Entry 7AMY (electron microscopy, 3.75 A resolution); this record covers chains A and B of the 9 polymer chains in the assembly.

Chain A (and B):
Molecule: Flagellar biosynthesis protein FlhA
Organism: Vibrio parahaemolyticus
Notes: chain B of this document is another copy of the same molecule, construct and numbering; everything in this record applies to it too
UniProtKB: A0A0F5SXE4 (A0A0F5SXE4_VIBPH); residues 0-695 here correspond to UniProt positions 1-696 (UniProt number = residue number + 1)
Amino-acid sequence (702 residues; each row starts with the number of its first residue; numbering starts at 0):
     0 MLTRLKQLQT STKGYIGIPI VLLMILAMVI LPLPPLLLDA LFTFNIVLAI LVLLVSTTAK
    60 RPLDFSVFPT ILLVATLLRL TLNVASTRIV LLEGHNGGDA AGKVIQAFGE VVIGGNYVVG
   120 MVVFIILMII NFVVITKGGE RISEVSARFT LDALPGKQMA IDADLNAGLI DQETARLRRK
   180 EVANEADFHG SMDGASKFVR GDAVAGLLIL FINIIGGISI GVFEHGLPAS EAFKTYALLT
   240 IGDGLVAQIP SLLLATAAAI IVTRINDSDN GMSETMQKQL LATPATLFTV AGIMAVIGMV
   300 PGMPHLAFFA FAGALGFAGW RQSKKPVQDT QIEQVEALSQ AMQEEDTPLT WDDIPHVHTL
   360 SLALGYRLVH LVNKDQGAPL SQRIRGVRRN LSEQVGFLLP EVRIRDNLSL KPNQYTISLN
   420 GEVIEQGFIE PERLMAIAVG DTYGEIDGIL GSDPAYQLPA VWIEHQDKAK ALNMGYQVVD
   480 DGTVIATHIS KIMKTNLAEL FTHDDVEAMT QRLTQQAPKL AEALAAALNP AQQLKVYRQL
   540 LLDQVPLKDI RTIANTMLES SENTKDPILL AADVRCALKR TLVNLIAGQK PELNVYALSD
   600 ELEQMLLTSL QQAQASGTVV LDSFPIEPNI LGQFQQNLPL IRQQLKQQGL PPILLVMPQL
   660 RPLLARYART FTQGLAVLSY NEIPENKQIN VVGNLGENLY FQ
Unresolved in the structure: 0-342, 696-701
Differences from the reference sequence: expression tag (696-701)
Reported in the primary citation:
  - self-association interface (contacts with another copy of this molecule): Trp350

How chain A and chain B interact:
Contacting residue pairs - 38 pairs, chain A then chain B:
  Asp345(A) - Arg384(B)  salt bridge
  Asp345(A) - Arg388(B)  salt bridge
  Leu348(A) - Arg384(B)
  Leu348(A) - Arg387(B)
  Leu348(A) - Arg388(B)
  Leu348(A) - Leu397(B)
  Thr349(A) - Leu397(B)
  Trp350(A) - Gly395(B)
  Trp350(A) - Phe396(B)  hydrophobic
  Trp350(A) - Leu397(B)
  Trp350(A) - Asp504(B)
  Trp350(A) - Ala507(B)
  Trp350(A) - Met508(B)  hydrophobic
  Ile353(A) - Ser391(B)
  Ile353(A) - Gly395(B)
  Ile353(A) - Phe396(B)
  Ile353(A) - Leu397(B)
  Ile353(A) - Arg511(B)  hydrogen bond (backbone-side chain)
  Pro354(A) - Glu392(B)
  Pro354(A) - Lys547(B)
  His355(A) - Arg511(B)  hydrogen bond
  His355(A) - Gln514(B)  hydrogen bond
  His355(A) - Gln515(B)  hydrogen bond
  Val356(A) - Asp548(B)
  Thr358(A) - Arg550(B)
  Asn419(A) - Asp548(B)
  Asn419(A) - Arg550(B)
  Glu421(A) - Arg579(B)
  Glu421(A) - Thr580(B)
  Glu421(A) - Asn583(B)
  His502(A) - Leu519(B)
  His502(A) - Leu557(B)
  Asp503(A) - Pro517(B)
  Asp503(A) - Lys518(B)
  Glu506(A) - Lys518(B)
  Lys534(A) - Glu561(B)  salt bridge
  Arg537(A) - Asn554(B)  hydrogen bond
  Phe670(A) - Glu684(B)
Interface residues without a listed pair, chain A (23 interface residues in all): Glu343, Val422, Thr501, Ala530, Gln634, Thr669
Interface residues without a listed pair, chain B (31 interface residues in all): Ser380, Ala516, Glu558, Gln588

In short:
The interface between chain A and chain B involves 23 residues on one side and 31 on the other; the contacts
include 5 hydrogen bonds and 3 salt bridges. Polar pairs include Asp345(A)-Arg384(B), Asp345(A)-Arg388(B) and
Lys534(A)-Glu561(B). The paper reports a self-association interface involving Trp350(A).
Both chains are Flagellar biosynthesis protein FlhA (Vibrio parahaemolyticus). Entry 7AMY (Nonameric
cytoplasmic domain of FlhA from Vibrio parahaemolyticus) was determined by electron microscopy together with
7ALW from the same study.
